9IP4 - chains B and E of the 5 polymer chains in the assembly; structure by electron microscopy, 2.84 A resolution.

# Chain B (and E)
Name: Maltose/maltodextrin-binding periplasmic protein, Polymerase cofactor VP35
Source organism: Escherichia coli K-12
Notes: chain E of this document is another copy of the same molecule, construct and numbering; everything in this record applies to it too
Reference sequence: chimeric construct of P0AEX9, P35259: residues -327 to 36 from P0AEX9 (MALE_ECOLI) positions 29-392 (UniProt number = residue number + 356); residues 57-329 from P35259 positions 57-329 (same numbers)
Sequence (671 residues; numbered -341 to 329; the number before each row is that of its first residue; numbers below 1 keep their minus sign (Met-341 is residue -341)):
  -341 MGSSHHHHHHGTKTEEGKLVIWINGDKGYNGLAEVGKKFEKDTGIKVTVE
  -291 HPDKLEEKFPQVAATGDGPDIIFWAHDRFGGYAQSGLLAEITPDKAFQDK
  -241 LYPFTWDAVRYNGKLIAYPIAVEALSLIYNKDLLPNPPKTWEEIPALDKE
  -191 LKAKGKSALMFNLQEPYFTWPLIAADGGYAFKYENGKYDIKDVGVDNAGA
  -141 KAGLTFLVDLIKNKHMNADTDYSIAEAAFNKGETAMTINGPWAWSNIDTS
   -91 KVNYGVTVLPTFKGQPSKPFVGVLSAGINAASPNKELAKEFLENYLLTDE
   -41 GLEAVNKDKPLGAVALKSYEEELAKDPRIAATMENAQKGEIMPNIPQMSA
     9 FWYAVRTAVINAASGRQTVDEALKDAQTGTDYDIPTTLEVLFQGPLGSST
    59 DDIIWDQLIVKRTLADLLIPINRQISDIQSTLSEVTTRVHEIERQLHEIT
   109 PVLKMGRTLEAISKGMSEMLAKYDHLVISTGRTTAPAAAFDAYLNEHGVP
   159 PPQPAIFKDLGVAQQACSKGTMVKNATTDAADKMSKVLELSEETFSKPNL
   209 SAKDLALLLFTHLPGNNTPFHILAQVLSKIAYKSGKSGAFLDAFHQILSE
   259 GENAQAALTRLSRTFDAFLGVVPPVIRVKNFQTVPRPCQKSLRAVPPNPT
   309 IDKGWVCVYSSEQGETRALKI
Not modelled in the structure: -341 to 112 (chain E: -341 to 109, 136-329)
Construct notes: initiating methionine (-341); expression tag (-340 to -328); linker (37-56); conflict Cys296 (Ser in P35259)

# How chain B and chain E interact
Pairs across the interface (12; chain B residue first):
  Ser121(B) with Ile120(E)
  Ser125(B) with Ile120(E)
  Leu128(B) with Met124(E), hydrophobic; Met127(E), hydrophobic
  Tyr131(B) with Tyr131(E), hydrogen bond (backbone-side chain)
  Asp132(B) with Lys130(E), salt bridge
  Val135(B) with Tyr131(E); Leu134(E), hydrophobic
  Ile136(B) with Lys130(E)
  Gly139(B) with Leu134(E)
  Arg140(B) with Leu134(E)
  Thr142(B) with Leu134(E)
Also at the interface, not in a pair above, chain B (13 interface residues in all): Leu117, Met124, Leu134
Also at the interface, not in a pair above, chain E (8 interface residues in all): Met113, Gly123

# In short
13 residues of chain B and 8 residues of chain E are in contact, with 1 hydrogen bond and 1 salt bridge. Among
the polar pairs are Asp132(B)-Lys130(E) and Tyr131(B)-Tyr131(E).
Both chains are Maltose/maltodextrin-binding periplasmic protein, Polymerase cofactor VP35 (Escherichia coli
K-12). Entry 9IP4 (Cryo-EM structure of the RNA-dependent RNA polymerase complex from Marburg virus) was
determined by electron microscopy together with 9IP2 and 9IP3 from the same study.
